Entry 3L5J (X-ray diffraction, 3.04 A resolution); this record covers chain A.

# Chain A
Molecule: Interleukin-6 receptor subunit beta
Organism: Homo sapiens
Reference sequence: P40189 (IL6RB_HUMAN); residues 301-588 here correspond to UniProt positions 323-610 (UniProt number = residue number + 22)
Amino-acid sequence (288 residues; each row starts with the number of its first residue):
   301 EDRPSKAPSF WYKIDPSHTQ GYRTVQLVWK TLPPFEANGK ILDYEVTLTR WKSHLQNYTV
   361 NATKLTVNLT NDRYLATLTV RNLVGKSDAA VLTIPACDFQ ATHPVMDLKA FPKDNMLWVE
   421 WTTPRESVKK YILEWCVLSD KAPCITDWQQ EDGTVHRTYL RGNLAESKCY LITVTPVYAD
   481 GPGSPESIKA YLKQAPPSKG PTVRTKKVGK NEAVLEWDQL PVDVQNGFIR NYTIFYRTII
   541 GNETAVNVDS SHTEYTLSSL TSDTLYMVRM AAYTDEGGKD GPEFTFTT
Disordered / not traced: 317-321
UniProt features mapped onto this chain:
  - glycosylation (N-linked (GlcNAc...) asparagine): Asn357, Asn361, Asn368 (complex), Asn531, Asn542
Disulfide bonds: Cys436-Cys444

# Overview
Chain A is Interleukin-6 receptor subunit beta (Homo sapiens); the structure, Crystal structure of FnIII
domains of human GP130 (Domains 4-6), was determined by X-ray diffraction (same publication as 3L5H and 3L5I).
